PDB entry 8CL0 | electron microscopy, 3.12 A resolution | chains A and B of the 12 polymer chains in the assembly

Chain A (and B):
Protein: Gag polyprotein
Organism: Human immunodeficiency virus 1
Notes: chain B of this document is another copy of the same molecule, construct and numbering; everything in this record applies to it too
Reference sequence: B6DRA0 (B6DRA0_9HIV1); residues 1-231 here correspond to UniProt positions 133-363 (UniProt number = residue number + 132)
Amino-acid sequence (232 residues; row label = number of the first residue in the row; numbering starts at 0):
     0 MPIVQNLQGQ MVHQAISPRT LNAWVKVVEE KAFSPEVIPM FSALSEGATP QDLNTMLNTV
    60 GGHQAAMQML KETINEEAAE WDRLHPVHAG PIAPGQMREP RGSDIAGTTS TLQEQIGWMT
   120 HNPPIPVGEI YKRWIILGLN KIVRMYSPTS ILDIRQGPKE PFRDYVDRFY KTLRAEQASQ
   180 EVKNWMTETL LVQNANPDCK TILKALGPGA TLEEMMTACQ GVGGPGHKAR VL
Unresolved in the structure: 0, 88-94, 222-231 (chain B: 0, 88-95, 222-231)
Differences from the reference sequence: initiating methionine (0)
From the paper describing this entry:
  - self-association interface (contacts with another copy of this molecule); pairs are residue here / residue on that copy: Arg173-Asn57 (hydrogen bond), Arg173-Val59 (hydrogen bond), Pro38, Met39, Asn57, Thr58

How chain A and chain B interact:
Contacting residue pairs (40; chain A residue first):
  Gln4(A) with Leu6(B)
  Arg18(A) with Arg18(B)
  Thr19(A) with Pro17(B)
  Ala22(A) with Asn21(B)
  Lys30(A) with Val24(B)
  Glu35(A) with Thr58(B); Gly60(B)
  Pro38(A) with Asn57(B)
  Met39(A) with Leu20(B), hydrophobic; Thr58(B)
  Ala42(A) with Leu20(B), hydrophobic; Thr54(B)
  Leu43(A) with Pro17(B), hydrophobic
  Glu45(A) with His12(B); Ala14(B); Gln50(B)
  Arg162(A) with Tyr145(B)
  Val165(A) with Ala64(B), hydrophobic
  Asp166(A) with His62(B); Gln63(B), hydrogen bond (side chain-backbone); Ala64(B), hydrogen bond (side chain-backbone); Tyr145(B)
  Tyr169(A) with Gln63(B); Gln67(B)
  Lys170(A) with Gln63(B)
  Arg173(A) with Asn57(B), hydrogen bond (side chain-backbone); Val59(B), hydrogen bond (side chain-backbone); Gln63(B)
  Thr210(A) with Glu71(B)
  Leu211(A) with Ala64(B); Gln67(B); Glu71(B), hydrogen bond (backbone-side chain)
  Glu212(A) with Glu71(B), hydrogen bond (backbone-side chain); Lys140(B); Met144(B)
  Met215(A) with Ala64(B), hydrophobic; Met68(B), hydrophobic; Met144(B), hydrophobic
  Thr216(A) with Met144(B)
  Gln219(A) with Met144(B)
Interface residues without a listed pair, chain B (26 interface residues in all): Ile15, Ala65, Thr72

Summary:
23 residues of chain A face 26 of chain B across their interface, with 6 hydrogen bonds. Among the polar pairs
are Asp166(A)-Gln63(B), Asp166(A)-Ala64(B) and Arg173(A)-Asn57(B). The paper reports a self-association
interface involving Pro38(A), Met39(A) and Asn57(A) among others.
Both chains are Gag polyprotein (Human immunodeficiency virus 1). Entry 8CL0 (HIV-1 mature capsid hexamer next
to pentamer (type I) from CA-IP6 CLPs bound to Nup153 peptide) was determined by electron microscopy together
with 8CKY, 8CL1 and 8CL3 from the same study.
